Entry 6Q94 (X-ray diffraction, 2.80 A resolution); this record covers chains B and A.

[Chain B (and A)]
Protein: GDP-mannose 4,6 dehydratase
From: Homo sapiens
Notes: EC 4.2.1.47; chain A of this document is another copy of the same molecule, construct and numbering; everything in this record applies to it too
UniProt: O60547 (GMDS_HUMAN); residues 23-372 here = UniProt positions 23-372
Chain sequence (352 residues; each row starts with the number of its first residue):
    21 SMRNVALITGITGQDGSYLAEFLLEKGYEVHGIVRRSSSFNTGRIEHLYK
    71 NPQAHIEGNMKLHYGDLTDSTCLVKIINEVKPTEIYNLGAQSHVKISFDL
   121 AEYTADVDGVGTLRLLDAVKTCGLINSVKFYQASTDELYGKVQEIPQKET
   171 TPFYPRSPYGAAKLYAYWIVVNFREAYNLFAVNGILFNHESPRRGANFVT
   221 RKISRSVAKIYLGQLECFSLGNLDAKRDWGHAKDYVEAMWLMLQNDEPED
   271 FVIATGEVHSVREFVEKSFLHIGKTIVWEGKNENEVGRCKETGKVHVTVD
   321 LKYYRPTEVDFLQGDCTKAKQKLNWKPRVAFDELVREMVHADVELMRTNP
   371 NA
Not modelled in the structure: 21-22, 72-77 (chain A: 21-22)
Sequence notes: expression tag (21-22); engineered mutation D156 (Ser in O60547)
Small-molecule neighbours:
  - guanosine-5'-diphosphate-alpha-D-mannose (GDD): S112, H113, V114, T155, D156, E157, Y179, L206, F207, N208, H209, R214, N217, F218, V219, K222, S239, L240, G241, N242, A245, R247, V281, Y323, R325, E328, V329
  - NADP (NAP; NADP nicotinamide-adenine-dinucleotide phosphate), molecule 1: G30, I31, T32, G33, Q34, D35, R55, N61, D86, L87, T88, L108, G109, A110, Q111, S112, Y123, V127, A153, Y179, K183, H209, R214, F218
  - NADP (NAP), molecule 2: R56, S57, S58
Curated features (UniProtKB/Swiss-Prot):
  - active site: T155, E157 (Nucleophile), Y179 (Nucleophile)
  - binding site (NADP(+)): G30 to D35, R55 to S58, D86, L87, L108 to S112, Y123, K183, H209, R214
  - modified residue: Y323 (Phosphotyrosine)

[Interface between chain B and chain A]
Residue-residue contacts - 43 pairs, chain B then chain A:
  T32(B) with S58(A)
  G33(B) with S58(A)
  R55(B) with R55(A); R56(A), hydrogen bond (side chain-backbone)
  R56(B) with R55(A), hydrogen bond (backbone-side chain); Q111(A); S112(A), hydrogen bond; I116(A); F218(A)
  S58(B) with T32(A); G33(A); R64(A), hydrogen bond (backbone-side chain)
  S59(B) with R64(A), hydrogen bond
  F60(B) with A216(A), hydrophobic; R225(A); A372(A), hydrophobic
  R64(B) with S58(A), hydrogen bond (side chain-backbone); S59(A), hydrogen bond
  Y84(B) with I116(A), hydrophobic; N217(A)
  D86(B) with Y123(A)
  T88(B) with Y123(A)
  D89(B) with L120(A); E122(A); Y123(A), hydrogen bond (side chain-backbone)
  S90(B) with E122(A)
  T91(B) with E122(A), hydrogen bond
  K95(B) with D119(A), salt bridge
  A110(B) with R56(A)
  Q111(B) with R56(A)
  S112(B) with R56(A), hydrogen bond
  I116(B) with R56(A); Y84(A), hydrophobic
  D119(B) with K95(A), salt bridge
  E122(B) with D89(A); S90(A); T91(A), hydrogen bond
  Y123(B) with D86(A); T88(A); D89(A), hydrogen bond (backbone-side chain)
  N217(B) with Y84(A)
  F218(B) with R56(A)
  N371(B) with E66(A)
Also at the interface, not in a pair above, chain B (31 interface residues in all): S57, E66, G85, C92, L120, A121
Also at the interface, not in a pair above, chain A (36 interface residues in all): S57, F60, G85, C92, A110, H113, A121, G215, N371

[Summary]
31 residues of chain B and 36 residues of chain A are in contact, with 12 hydrogen bonds and 2 salt bridges.
Polar contacts include K95(B)-D119(A), R55(B)-R56(A) and R56(B)-S112(A). Bound to chain B: NADP and
guanosine-5'-diphosphate-alpha-D-mannose.
Both chains are GDP-mannose 4,6 dehydratase (Homo sapiens). Entry 6Q94 (Crystal structure of human
GDP-D-mannose 4,6-dehydratase (S156D) in complex with GDP-Man) was determined by X-ray diffraction (same
publication as 6GPJ, 6GPK and 6GPL).
